Entry 7SHT (electron microscopy, 7.29 A resolution (low resolution: residue-level contacts below are approximate; hydrogen-bond / salt-bridge calls are withheld)); this record covers chains B and D of the 7 polymer chains in the assembly.

# Chain B (and D)
Protein: Immunoglobulin heavy constant epsilon
Organism: Homo sapiens
Notes: chain D of this document is another copy of the same molecule, construct and numbering; everything in this record applies to it too
Reference sequence: P01854 (IGHE_HUMAN); residues 228-547 here correspond to UniProt positions 109-428 (UniProt number = residue number - 119)
Sequence (322 residues; numbered 226 to 547; the number before each row is that of its first residue):
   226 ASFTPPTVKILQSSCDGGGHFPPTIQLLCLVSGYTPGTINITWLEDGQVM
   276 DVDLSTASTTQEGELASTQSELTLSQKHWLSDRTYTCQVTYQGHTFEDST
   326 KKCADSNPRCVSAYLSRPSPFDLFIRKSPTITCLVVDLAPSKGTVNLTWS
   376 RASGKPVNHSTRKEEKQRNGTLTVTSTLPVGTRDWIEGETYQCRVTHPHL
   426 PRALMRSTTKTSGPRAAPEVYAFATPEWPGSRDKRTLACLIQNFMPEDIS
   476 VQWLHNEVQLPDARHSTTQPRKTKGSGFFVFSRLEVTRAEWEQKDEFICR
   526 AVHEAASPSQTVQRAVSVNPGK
Not modelled in the structure: 226-228, 545-547 (chain D: 226-227, 329-333, 545-547)
Sequence notes: expression tag (226-227); engineered mutation C335 (Gly216 in P01854)
Disulfide bonds: C254-C312, C358-C418, C464-C524
Covalent attachments: glycan linked to N394
From the paper describing this entry:
  - post-translational modification sites: N394

# Interface between chain B and chain D
Residue-residue contacts (47):
  I235(B) with S239(D)
  L236(B) with Q237(D); S239(D); L253(D)
  Q237(B) with L236(D); Q237(D); S238(D); S239(D)
  S238(B) with L236(D); Q237(D)
  S239(B) with I235(D); Q237(D); T325(D)
  C240(B) with T325(D); C328(D), disulfide
  D241(B) with S324(D); T325(D)
  G242(B) with S324(D); T325(D); K326(D)
  G244(B) with C328(D)
  Q251(B) with K234(D); L236(D)
  L253(B) with L236(D)
  S324(B) with G242(D)
  T325(B) with C240(D); D241(D); G242(D)
  K326(B) with C240(D); D241(D); G242(D)
  C328(B) with C240(D), disulfide; G244(D)
  E444(B) with W453(D)
  V445(B) with W453(D)
  Y446(B) with P451(D); E452(D); W453(D)
  F448(B) with A449(D); P451(D)
  P451(B) with F448(D)
  W453(B) with Y446(D)
  A488(B) with K499(D)
  R489(B) with K499(D)
  F504(B) with S491(D)
  R508(B) with F504(D); F506(D)
Other interface residues (no listed pair), chain B (30 interface residues in all): W304, T309, P443, L465, S491
Other interface residues (no listed pair), chain D (32 interface residues in all): G243, W304, K327, T450, R496, T498, R539
Disulfides between the chains: C240(B)-C328(D), C328(B)-C240(D)

# Summary
Chain B and chain D form an interface of 30 and 32 residues respectively; the contacts include 2 disulfide
bonds. From the paper: a modification site at N394(B).
Chain B and chain D are both Immunoglobulin heavy constant epsilon (Homo sapiens); the structure, Structure of
a partially disrupted IgE high affinity receptor complex bound to an omalizumab variant, was determined by
electron microscopy together with 7SHZ, 7SHU and 7SHY from the same study.
